PDB entry 4FFV | X-ray diffraction, 2.40 A resolution | chains A and B of the 6 polymer chains in the assembly

# Chain A (and B)
Molecule: Dipeptidyl peptidase 4
From: Rattus norvegicus
Notes: EC 3.4.14.5; chain B of this document is another copy of the same molecule, construct and numbering; everything in this record applies to it too
Reference sequence: P14740 (DPP4_RAT); numbering as in UniProt (aligned over 38-767)
Chain sequence (730 residues; numbered 38 to 767; the number before each row is that of its first residue):
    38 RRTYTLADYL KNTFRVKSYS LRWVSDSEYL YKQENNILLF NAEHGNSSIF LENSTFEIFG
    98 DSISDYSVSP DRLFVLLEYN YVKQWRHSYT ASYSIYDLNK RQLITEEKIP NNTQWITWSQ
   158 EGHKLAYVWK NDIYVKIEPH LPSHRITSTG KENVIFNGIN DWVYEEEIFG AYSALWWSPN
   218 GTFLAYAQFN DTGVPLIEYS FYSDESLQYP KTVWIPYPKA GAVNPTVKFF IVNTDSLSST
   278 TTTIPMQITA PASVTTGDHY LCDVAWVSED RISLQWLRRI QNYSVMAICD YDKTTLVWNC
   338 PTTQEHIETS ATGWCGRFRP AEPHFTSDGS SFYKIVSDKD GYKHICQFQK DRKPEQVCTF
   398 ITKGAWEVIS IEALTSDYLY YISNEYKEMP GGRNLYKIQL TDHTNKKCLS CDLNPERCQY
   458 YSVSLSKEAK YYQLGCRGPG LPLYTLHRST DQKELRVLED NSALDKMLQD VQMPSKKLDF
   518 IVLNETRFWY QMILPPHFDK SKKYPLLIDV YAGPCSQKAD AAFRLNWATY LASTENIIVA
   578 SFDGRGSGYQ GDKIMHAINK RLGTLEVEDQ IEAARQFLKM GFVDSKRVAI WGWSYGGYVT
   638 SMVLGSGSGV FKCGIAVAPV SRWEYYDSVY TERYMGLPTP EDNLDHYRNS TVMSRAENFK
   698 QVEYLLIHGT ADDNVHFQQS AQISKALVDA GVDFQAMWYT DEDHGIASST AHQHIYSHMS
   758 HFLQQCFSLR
Disordered / not traced: 38, 766-767 (chain B: 38)
Curated features (UniProtKB/Swiss-Prot):
  - active site (Charge relay system): S631, D709, H741
  - glycosylation (N-linked (GlcNAc...) asparagine): N83, N90, N148, N217, N227, N319, N521, N686
  - mutagenesis: G629 (G629A: Reduced activity; G629R: Reduced activity), W630 (W630E: No effect on activity), S631 (S631A: Reduced activity), Y632 (Y632F: No effect on activity; Y632G: Reduced activity; Y632L: Reduced activity), G633 (G633A: Reduced activity; G633S: Reduced activity)
Cystine bridges: C326-C337, C383-C395, C445-C448, C455-C473, C650-C763

# How chain A and chain B interact
Pairs across the interface (106):
  P232(A) - Y246(B)
  L233(A) - Y246(B)
  I234(A) - P247(B)
  E235(A) - S237(B)
  E235(A) - T249(B)  hydrogen bond
  S237(A) - E235(B)
  S237(A) - Y236(B)
  Y239(A) - F714(B)
  Y239(A) - Q715(B)
  Y239(A) - A718(B)  hydrophobic
  Y239(A) - Q719(B)  hydrogen bond (backbone-side chain)
  S240(A) - Q719(B)  hydrogen bond (backbone-side chain)
  S240(A) - K722(B)  hydrogen bond (backbone-side chain)
  D241(A) - Q719(B)
  E242(A) - R659(B)  salt bridge
  E242(A) - Y662(B)  hydrogen bond (backbone-side chain)
  E242(A) - T688(B)
  E242(A) - M690(B)
  E242(A) - Q719(B)
  S243(A) - R685(B)
  L244(A) - Y662(B)
  L244(A) - Q715(B)
  Q245(A) - K256(B)
  Q245(A) - A257(B)  hydrogen bond (side chain-backbone)
  Q245(A) - E661(B)  hydrogen bond (side chain-backbone)
  Q245(A) - Q715(B)  hydrogen bond (backbone-side chain)
  Y246(A) - P232(B)
  Y246(A) - L233(B)
  Y246(A) - Y254(B)  hydrogen bond (side chain-backbone)
  Y246(A) - P255(B)
  Y246(A) - K256(B)  hydrogen bond (side chain-backbone)
  Y246(A) - A259(B)
  P247(A) - I234(B)
  P247(A) - Q715(B)
  T249(A) - E235(B)  hydrogen bond
  Y254(A) - Y246(B)  hydrogen bond (backbone-side chain)
  P255(A) - Y246(B)
  K256(A) - Q245(B)
  K256(A) - Y246(B)  hydrogen bond (backbone-side chain)
  A257(A) - Q245(B)  hydrogen bond (backbone-side chain)
  A259(A) - Y246(B)
  R659(A) - E242(B)  salt bridge
  E661(A) - Q245(B)  hydrogen bond (backbone-side chain)
  Y662(A) - E242(B)  hydrogen bond (side chain-backbone)
  Y662(A) - L244(B)
  Y662(A) - Q245(B)
  R685(A) - S243(B)
  M690(A) - E242(B)
  L703(A) - W735(B)  hydrophobic
  F714(A) - Y239(B)
  F714(A) - W735(B)
  Q715(A) - Y239(B)
  Q715(A) - L244(B)
  Q715(A) - Q245(B)  hydrogen bond (side chain-backbone)
  Q715(A) - P247(B)
  S717(A) - W735(B)
  A718(A) - Y239(B)  hydrophobic
  A718(A) - T737(B)  hydrogen bond (backbone-side chain)
  Q719(A) - Y239(B)  hydrogen bond (side chain-backbone)
  Q719(A) - S240(B)  hydrogen bond (side chain-backbone)
  Q719(A) - D241(B)
  Q719(A) - E242(B)
  S721(A) - W735(B)  hydrogen bond
  S721(A) - T737(B)  hydrogen bond
  K722(A) - S240(B)  hydrogen bond (side chain-backbone)
  K722(A) - T737(B)
  K722(A) - D738(B)
  V725(A) - Y736(B)  hydrophobic
  V725(A) - T747(B)
  V725(A) - A748(B)  hydrophobic
  V725(A) - H751(B)
  D726(A) - T747(B)  hydrogen bond
  V729(A) - H751(B)  hydrogen bond (backbone-side chain)
  D730(A) - H751(B)
  D730(A) - H755(B)  salt bridge
  D730(A) - H758(B)
  F731(A) - M734(B)  hydrophobic
  F731(A) - H751(B)
  F731(A) - H755(B)
  A733(A) - A733(B)
  A733(A) - M734(B)  hydrophobic
  A733(A) - W735(B)  hydrophobic
  M734(A) - F731(B)
  M734(A) - A733(B)  hydrophobic
  M734(A) - W735(B)
  W735(A) - L703(B)  hydrophobic
  W735(A) - F714(B)
  W735(A) - S717(B)
  W735(A) - S721(B)  hydrogen bond
  W735(A) - A733(B)  hydrophobic
  W735(A) - M734(B)
  W735(A) - W735(B)  hydrophobic
  Y736(A) - V725(B)  hydrophobic
  T737(A) - A718(B)  hydrogen bond (side chain-backbone)
  T737(A) - S721(B)  hydrogen bond
  T737(A) - K722(B)
  D738(A) - K722(B)
  T747(A) - V725(B)
  T747(A) - D726(B)  hydrogen bond
  A748(A) - V725(B)  hydrophobic
  H751(A) - V725(B)
  H751(A) - V729(B)  hydrogen bond (side chain-backbone)
  H751(A) - D730(B)
  H751(A) - F731(B)
  H755(A) - D730(B)  salt bridge
  H755(A) - F731(B)
Other interface residues (no listed pair), chain A (51 interface residues in all): Y236, T688, E700
Other interface residues (no listed pair), chain B (53 interface residues in all): Q732, R767

# Summary
51 residues of chain A face 53 of chain B across their interface, with 30 hydrogen bonds and 4 salt bridges.
Polar contacts include E242(A)-R659(B), D730(A)-H755(B) and E235(A)-T249(B). UniProt lists 3 active-site
residues and 5 mutagenesis sites on chain A.
Chain A and chain B are both Dipeptidyl peptidase 4 (Rattus norvegicus); the structure, Crystal Structure of
Dipeptidyl Peptidase IV (DPP4, DPP-IV, CD26) in Complex with 11A19 Fab, was determined by X-ray diffraction.
